2Z5B - chains A and B; structure by X-ray diffraction, 1.96 A resolution.

== Chain A ==
Name: Protein YPL144W
Organism: Saccharomyces cerevisiae
Reference sequence: Q12245 (YP144_YEAST); residues 1-148 here = UniProt positions 1-148
Amino-acid sequence (151 residues; each row starts with the number of its first residue; numbers below 1 keep their minus sign (Gly-2 is residue -2)):
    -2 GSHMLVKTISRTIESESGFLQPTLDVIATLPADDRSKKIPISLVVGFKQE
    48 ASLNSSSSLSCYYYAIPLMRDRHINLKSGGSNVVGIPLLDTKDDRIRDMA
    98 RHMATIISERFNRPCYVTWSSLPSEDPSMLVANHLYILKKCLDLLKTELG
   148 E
Disordered / not traced: -2 to 0, 13-17, 48-52, 68-77, 148
Sequence notes: expression tag (-2 to 0)

== Chain B ==
Name: Uncharacterized protein YLR021W
Organism: Saccharomyces cerevisiae
Reference sequence: Q07951 (YL021_YEAST); residues 1-179 here = UniProt positions 1-179
Amino-acid sequence (179 residues; numbered 1 to 179; the number before each row is that of its first residue):
     1 MISYEFQTHLPKGKDSSLNASSENKELYVQATHFNNTILLQIRLNGEMDS
    51 TYEVSSKGLNPILDINVPLAGNLGNTGGDYDDEEEEFVRDHLSDYQVVTK
   101 LGDSADPKVPVVCVQIAELYRRVILPEVSGTMAQDNMQFSLLISMSSKIW
   151 RATKEQSADDNDFGKLVFVLKCIKDMYAK
Disordered / not traced: 13-22, 60-79, 128-137, 151-156, 179

== How chain A and chain B interact ==
Residue-residue contacts (54; chain A residue first):
  Met1(A) with Gln7(B); Glu26(B); Tyr28(B), hydrophobic
  Leu2(A) with Glu26(B), hydrogen bond (backbone-side chain); Asn45(B)
  Val3(A) with Tyr28(B), hydrophobic; Arg43(B); Gly46(B)
  Thr5(A) with Ser3(B); Glu5(B); Tyr28(B)
  Asp22(A) with Met1(B)
  Ile24(A) with Met1(B); Thr32(B)
  Thr26(A) with Gln41(B), hydrogen bond; Arg43(B)
  Lys35(A) with Glu47(B)
  Ile36(A) with Arg43(B); Asn45(B); Gly46(B)
  Pro37(A) with Arg43(B), hydrogen bond (backbone-side chain); Gly46(B); Met48(B)
  Ser39(A) with Gln41(B), hydrogen bond; Arg43(B), hydrogen bond; Met48(B)
  Val41(A) with Phe34(B), hydrophobic
  Ser53(A) with Asn35(B), hydrogen bond (backbone-side chain)
  Ser54(A) with Phe34(B); Asn35(B), hydrogen bond (backbone-backbone)
  Ser55(A) with Phe34(B); Asn36(B)
  Leu56(A) with Phe34(B), hydrophobic; Asn36(B), hydrogen bond (backbone-side chain); Thr37(B); Leu39(B), hydrophobic; Leu142(B), hydrophobic
  Tyr59(A) with Leu39(B); Thr51(B); Leu142(B), hydrophobic; Ser144(B), hydrogen bond
  Tyr61(A) with Leu101(B), hydrophobic
  Leu85(A) with Thr51(B); Lys100(B), hydrogen bond (backbone-side chain)
  Leu86(A) with Glu53(B); Leu142(B), hydrophobic
  Tyr113(A) with Met48(B), hydrogen bond (side chain-backbone); Asp49(B); Thr51(B); Leu101(B); Ser144(B)
  Thr115(A) with Phe34(B); Leu39(B)
  Ser117(A) with Phe34(B)
Interface residues without a listed pair, chain A (25 interface residues in all): Ser7, Ile38
Interface residues without a listed pair, chain B (28 interface residues in all): Ile2, Gln30, Ser50

== Summary ==
The interface between chain A and chain B involves 25 residues on one side and 28 on the other, with 11
hydrogen bonds. Among the polar pairs are Leu2(A)-Glu26(B), Thr26(A)-Gln41(B) and Pro37(A)-Arg43(B).
Here chain A is Protein YPL144W and chain B is Uncharacterized protein YLR021W, both from Saccharomyces
cerevisiae. Entry 2Z5B (Crystal Structure of a Novel Chaperone Complex for Yeast 20S Proteasome Assembly) was
determined by X-ray diffraction, deposited together with 2Z5C.
